6YTF - chains d and k of the 10 polymer chains in the assembly; structure by electron microscopy, 3.00 A resolution.

# Chain d
Protein: 30S ribosomal protein S3
Organism: Acinetobacter baumannii (strain ATCC 19606 / DSM 30007 / CIP 70.34 / JCM 6841 / NBRC 109757 / NCIMB 12457 / NCTC 12156 / 81)
Reference sequence: D0CD03 (D0CD03_ACIB2); residue numbers follow UniProt; this construct covers 1-250
Sequence (250 residues; row label = number of the first residue in the row):
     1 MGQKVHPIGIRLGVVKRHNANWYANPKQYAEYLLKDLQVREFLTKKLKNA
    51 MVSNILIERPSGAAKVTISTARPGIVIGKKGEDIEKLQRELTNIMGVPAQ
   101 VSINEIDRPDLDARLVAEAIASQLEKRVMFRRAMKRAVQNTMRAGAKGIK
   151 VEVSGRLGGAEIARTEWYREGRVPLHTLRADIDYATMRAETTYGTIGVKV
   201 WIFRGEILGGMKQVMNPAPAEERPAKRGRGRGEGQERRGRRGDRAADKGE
Disordered / not traced: 1, 212-250

# Chain k
Protein: 30S ribosomal protein S10
Organism: Acinetobacter baumannii (strain ATCC 19606 / DSM 30007 / CIP 70.34 / JCM 6841 / NBRC 109757 / NCIMB 12457 / NCTC 12156 / 81)
Reference sequence: D0CCZ6 (D0CCZ6_ACIB2); residues 1-103 here correspond to UniProt positions 6-108 (UniProt number = residue number + 5)
Sequence (103 residues; numbered 1 to 103; the number before each row is that of its first residue):
     1 MSNQRIRIRLKSFDHRLIDQSAQEIVETAKRTGAQVCGPIPMPTRIERFN
    51 VLTSPHVNKDARDQYEIRTYKRLIDIVQPTDKTVDALMKLDLAAGVDVQI
   101 ALG
Disordered / not traced: 1-3

# Chain d / chain k interface
Residue-residue contacts (15):
  Asn21(d) - Leu17(k)
  Asn21(d) - Ala94(k)
  Asn21(d) - Gly95(k)
  Trp22(d) - Phe13(k)
  Trp22(d) - Gly95(k)
  Tyr23(d) - Lys11(k)
  Tyr23(d) - Phe13(k)  hydrophobic
  Tyr23(d) - Thr69(k)
  Tyr23(d) - Asp97(k)
  Ala24(d) - Phe13(k)
  Tyr29(d) - Phe13(k)  hydrophobic
  Tyr29(d) - Ile67(k)  hydrophobic
  Glu58(d) - Ala94(k)
  Ser61(d) - Leu92(k)
  Met211(d) - Arg16(k)
Interface residues without a listed pair, chain d (11 interface residues in all): Gly13, Arg59, Pro60
Interface residues without a listed pair, chain k (12 interface residues in all): Ser12, Ala93

# Overview
11 residues of chain d and 12 residues of chain k are in contact.
Chain d is 30S ribosomal protein S3 and chain k is 30S ribosomal protein S10, both from Acinetobacter
baumannii (strain ATCC 19606 / DSM 30007 / CIP 70.34 / JCM 6841 / NBRC 109757 / NCIMB 12457 / NCTC 12156 /
81); the structure, Acinetobacter baumannii ribosome-tigecycline complex - 30S subunit head, was determined by
electron microscopy together with 6YPU, 6YS5 and 6YT9 from the same study.
